Entry 6R5D (X-ray diffraction, 1.95 A resolution); this record covers chain A.

Chain A:
Protein: DNA primase small subunit
Source organism: Homo sapiens
Notes: EC 2.7.7.-
Reference sequence: P49642 (PRI1_HUMAN); residue numbers follow UniProt; this construct covers 1-407
Amino-acid sequence (410 residues; each row starts with the number of its first residue; numbers below 1 keep their minus sign (Gly-2 is residue -2)):
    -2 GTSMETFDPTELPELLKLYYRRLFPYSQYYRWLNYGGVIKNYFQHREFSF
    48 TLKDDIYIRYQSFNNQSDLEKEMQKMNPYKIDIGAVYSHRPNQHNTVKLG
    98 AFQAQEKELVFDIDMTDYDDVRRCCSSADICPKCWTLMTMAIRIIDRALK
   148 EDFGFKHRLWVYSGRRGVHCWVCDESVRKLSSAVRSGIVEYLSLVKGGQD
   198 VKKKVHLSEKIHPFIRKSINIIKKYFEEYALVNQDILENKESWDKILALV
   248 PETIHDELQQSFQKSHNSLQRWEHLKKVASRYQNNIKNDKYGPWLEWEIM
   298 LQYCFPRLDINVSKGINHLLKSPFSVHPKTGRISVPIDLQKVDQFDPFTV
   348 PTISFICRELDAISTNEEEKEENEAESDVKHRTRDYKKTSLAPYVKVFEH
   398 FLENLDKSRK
Unresolved in the structure: -2 to 4, 361-379
Construct notes: expression tag (-2 to 0)
Swiss-Prot annotation at these positions:
  - motif: Cys121 to Cys131 (Zinc knuckle motif)
  - active site: Glu44, Asp109, Asp111
  - binding site (a ribonucleoside 5'-triphosphate): Asp109 to Asp111, Ser160 to His166, His315 to Lys318, His324
  - binding site (Mg(2+)): Asp109, Asp111, Asp306
  - binding site (Mn(2+)): Asp109, Asp111, Asp306
  - binding site (Zn(2+)): Cys121, Cys122, Cys128, Cys131
  - modified residue: Met1 (N-acetylmethionine)
  - natural variant: Cys301 (C301R: In PDIL)
  - mutagenesis: Glu44 (E44A: Strongly decreases primase activity, which can be partially rescued by increasing primase concentration), Tyr54 (Y54A: Decreases primase activity), Arg56 (R56A: Loss of primase activity), Lys77 (K77A: Decreases primase activity), Asp109 (D109A: Loss of primase activity; D109N: Decreases the binding affinity for NTPs), Asp111 (D111A: Loss of primase activity; D111N: Decreases the binding affinity for NTPs), Asp114 (D114A: Slightly decreases primase activity), Asp116 (D116A: Slightly decreases primase activity), Ser160 (S160A: Abolishes NTP binding), Arg163 (R163A: Abolishes NTP binding), His166 (H166A: Abolishes NTP binding. Loss of primase activity), Asp306 (D306A: Loss of primase activity; D306N: Decreases the binding affinity for NTPs), 3 further mutagenesis entries in UniProt
Metal / ion sites: Mn2+ site 1: Asp109, Asp111 (together with 2'-deoxyadenosine 5'-triphosphate); Mn2+ site 2: Asp109, Asp111, Asp306 (together with 2'-deoxyadenosine 5'-triphosphate); Zn2+: Cys121, Cys122, Cys128, Cys131
Small-molecule neighbours: 2'-deoxyadenosine 5'-triphosphate (DTP): Lys77, Asp79, Asp109, Asp111, Ser160, Gly161, Arg162, Arg163, Gly164, His166, His315, Leu316, Leu317, Lys318, His324
What the authors report for this chain:
  - binding site for 2'-deoxyadenosine 5'-triphosphate: Lys318
  - conformationally variable residues (loop rearrangement): Asp306
  - catalytic residues: Asp109, Asp111, Asp306 (citing earlier work)
  - mutagenesis - K77A: unchanged binding to ara nucleotide
  - mutagenesis - D79A: decreased binding to ara nucleotide

Overview:
Ligands of chain A: 2'-deoxyadenosine 5'-triphosphate. Asp109 and Asp111 form the Mn2+ site 1. Asp109, Asp111
and Asp306 coordinate Mn2+ site 2. From UniProt: 3 active-site residues, 15 ribonucleoside
5'-triphosphate-binding residues, 3 Mg2+-binding residues and 3 Mn2+-binding residues. From the paper:
catalytic residues Asp109, Asp111 and Asp306; D79A reduces binding to ara nucleotide.
Chain A is DNA primase small subunit (Homo sapiens); the structure, Crystal structure of the Pri1 subunit of
human primase bound to dATP, was determined by X-ray diffraction (same publication as 6R4S, 6R4T, 6R4U, 6R5E
and 6RB4).
